PDB entry 3Q8F | X-ray diffraction, 2.10 A resolution | chain A

# Chain A
Name: Protective antigen
Source organism: Bacillus anthracis
UniProtKB: P13423 (PAG_BACAN); residues 1-735 here correspond to UniProt positions 30-764 (UniProt number = residue number + 29)
Amino-acid sequence (735 residues; each row starts with the number of its first residue):
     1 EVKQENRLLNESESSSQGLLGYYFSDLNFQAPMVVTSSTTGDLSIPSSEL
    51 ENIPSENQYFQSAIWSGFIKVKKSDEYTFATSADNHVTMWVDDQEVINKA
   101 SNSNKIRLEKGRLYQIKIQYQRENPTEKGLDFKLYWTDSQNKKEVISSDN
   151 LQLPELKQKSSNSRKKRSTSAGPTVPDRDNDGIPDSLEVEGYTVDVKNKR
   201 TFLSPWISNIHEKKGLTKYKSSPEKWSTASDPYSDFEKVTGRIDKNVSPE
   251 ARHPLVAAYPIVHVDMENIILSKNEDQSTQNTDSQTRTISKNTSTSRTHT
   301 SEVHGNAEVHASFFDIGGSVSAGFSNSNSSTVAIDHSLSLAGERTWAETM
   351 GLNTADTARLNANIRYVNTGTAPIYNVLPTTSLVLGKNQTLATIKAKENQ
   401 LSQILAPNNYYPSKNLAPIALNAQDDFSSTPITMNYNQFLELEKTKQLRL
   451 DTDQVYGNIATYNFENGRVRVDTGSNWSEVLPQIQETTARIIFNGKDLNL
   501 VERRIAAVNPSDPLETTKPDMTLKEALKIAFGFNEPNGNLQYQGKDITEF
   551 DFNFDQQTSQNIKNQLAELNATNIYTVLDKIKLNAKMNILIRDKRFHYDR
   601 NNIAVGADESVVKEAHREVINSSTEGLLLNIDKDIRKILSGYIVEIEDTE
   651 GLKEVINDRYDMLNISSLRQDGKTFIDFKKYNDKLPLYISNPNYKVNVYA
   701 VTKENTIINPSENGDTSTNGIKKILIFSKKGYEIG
Unresolved in the structure: 1-15, 51-54, 72-73, 79-80, 99-103, 159-172, 199, 207-215, 275-286, 301-321, 342-344, 425, 735
Modified positions: His-86, His-253, His-263, His-299, His-336, His-597, His-616 (2-fluoro-l-histidine; 2HF); His-211, His-304, His-310 (2-fluoro-L-histidine; 2HF)
Ion coordination: Ca2+ site 1: Asp-177, Asp-179, Asp-181, Ile-183, Glu-188; Ca2+ site 2: Asp-179, Asp-181, Glu-188, Ser-222, Lys-225, Asp-235
Reported in the primary citation:
  - conformationally variable residues (order/disorder transition): Gly-342 to Arg-344
  - mutagenesis - E712C: unchanged stability

# Summary
Asp-177, Asp-179, Asp-181, Ile-183 and Glu-188 form the Ca2+ site 1. Asp-179, Asp-181, Glu-188, Ser-222,
Lys-225 and Asp-235 form the Ca2+ site 2. The paper reports that E712C leaves stability unchanged;
conformational variability at Gly-342.
Chain A is Protective antigen (Bacillus anthracis); the structure, Crystal structure of 2-Fluorohistine
labeled Protective Antigen (pH 5.8), was determined by X-ray diffraction together with 3Q8B, 3Q8C, 3Q8E and
3Q8A from the same study.
